PDB entry 3FBZ | X-ray diffraction, 2.30 A resolution | chain A

[Chain A]
Molecule: Putative uncharacterized protein
Organism: Acidianus Filamentous Virus 1
UniProt: Q70LC6 (Q70LC6_9VIRU); numbering as in UniProt (aligned over 2-140)
Sequence (140 residues; numbered 1 to 140; the number before each row is that of its first residue):
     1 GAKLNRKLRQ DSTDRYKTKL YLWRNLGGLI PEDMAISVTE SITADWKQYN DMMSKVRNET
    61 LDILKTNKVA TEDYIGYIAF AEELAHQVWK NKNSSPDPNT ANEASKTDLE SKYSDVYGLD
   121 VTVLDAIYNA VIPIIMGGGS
Not modelled in the structure: 1-14, 138-140
Differences from the reference sequence: expression tag (1)
Modified / non-standard residues: Mse34, Mse52, Mse53, Mse136 (selenomethionine; parent Met)

[In short]
Chain A is Putative uncharacterized protein (Acidianus Filamentous Virus 1); the structure, Crystal structure
of ORF140 of the archaeal virus Acidianus Filamentous Virus 1 (AFV1), was determined by X-ray diffraction
together with 3FBL from the same study.
